6XZD - chains IN1 and BP1 of the 7 polymer chains in the assembly; structure by electron microscopy, 3.40 A resolution.

Chain IN1:
Molecule: 47-nt RNA strand
Sequence (47 nucleotides; numbered 1 to 47; the number before each row is that of its first residue):
     1 AGUAGAAACAAGGGUAUUUUUCUUUACUAGUCUACCCUGCUUUUGCU
Unresolved in the structure: 15-34, 41-47

Chain BP1:
Molecule: RNA-directed RNA polymerase catalytic subunit
Organism: Influenza C virus (strain C/Johannesburg/1/1966)
Notes: EC 2.7.7.48
UniProt: Q9IMP4 (RDRP_INCJH); residue numbers follow UniProt; this construct covers 1-754
Chain sequence (754 residues; each row starts with the number of its first residue):
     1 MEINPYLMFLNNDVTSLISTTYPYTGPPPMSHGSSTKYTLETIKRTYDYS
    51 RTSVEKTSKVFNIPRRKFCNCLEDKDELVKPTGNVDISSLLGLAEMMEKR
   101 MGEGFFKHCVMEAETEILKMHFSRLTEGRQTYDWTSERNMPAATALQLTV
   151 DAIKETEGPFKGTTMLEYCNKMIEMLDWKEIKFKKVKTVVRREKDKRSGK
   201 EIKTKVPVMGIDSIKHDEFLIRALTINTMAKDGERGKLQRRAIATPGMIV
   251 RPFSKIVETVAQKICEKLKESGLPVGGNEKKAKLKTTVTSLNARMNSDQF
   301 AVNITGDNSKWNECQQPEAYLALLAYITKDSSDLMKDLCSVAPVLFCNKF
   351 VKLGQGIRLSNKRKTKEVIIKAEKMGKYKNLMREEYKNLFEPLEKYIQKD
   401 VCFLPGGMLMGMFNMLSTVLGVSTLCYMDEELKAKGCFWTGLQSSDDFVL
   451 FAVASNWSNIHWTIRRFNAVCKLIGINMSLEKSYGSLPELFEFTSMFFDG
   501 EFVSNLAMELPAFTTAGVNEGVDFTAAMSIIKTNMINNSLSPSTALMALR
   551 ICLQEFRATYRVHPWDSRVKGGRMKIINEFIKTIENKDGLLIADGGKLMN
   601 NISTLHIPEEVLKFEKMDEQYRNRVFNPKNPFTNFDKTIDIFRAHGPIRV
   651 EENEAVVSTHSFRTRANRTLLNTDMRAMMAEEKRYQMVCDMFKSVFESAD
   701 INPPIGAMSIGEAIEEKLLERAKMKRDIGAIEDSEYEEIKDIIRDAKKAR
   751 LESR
Unresolved in the structure: 31-34, 187-210, 638-651

Interface between chain IN1 and chain BP1:
Pairs across the interface (15; chain IN1 residue first):
  A6(IN1) with Met-30(BP1), phosphate contact
  A7(IN1) with Ser-35(BP1), sugar contact; Lys-37(BP1), phosphate contact
  A8(IN1) with Gln-355(BP1), phosphate contact; Arg-358(BP1), sugar contact
  C9(IN1) with Arg-358(BP1), salt bridge to the phosphate
  G12(IN1) with Asn-672(BP1), base contact
  G13(IN1) with Asn-672(BP1), sugar contact
  C37(IN1) with Asn-672(BP1), sugar contact
  U38(IN1) with Arg-668(BP1), salt bridge to the phosphate
  G39(IN1) with Arg-665(BP1), salt bridge to the phosphate; Asn-667(BP1), phosphate contact; Arg-668(BP1), phosphate contact; Thr-669(BP1), hydrogen bond to the phosphate
  C40(IN1) with Asn-667(BP1), sugar contact
Also at the interface, not in a pair above, chain IN1 (11 interface residues in all): G5
Also at the interface, not in a pair above, chain BP1 (11 interface residues in all): Pro-29

Overview:
Chain IN1 and chain BP1 each contribute 11 residues to their interface, with 1 hydrogen bond and 3 salt
bridges. Polar pairs include G39(IN1)/Thr-669(BP1), C9(IN1)/Arg-358(BP1) and U38(IN1)/Arg-668(BP1).
Chain IN1 is a 47-nt RNA strand and chain BP1 is RNA-directed RNA polymerase catalytic subunit (Influenza C
virus (strain C/Johannesburg/1/1966)); the structure, Influenza C virus polymerase complex without chicken
ANP32A - Subclass 2, was determined by electron microscopy, deposited together with 6XZG, 6XZP, 6XZQ, 6XZR and
6Y0C.
